PDB entry 7E4I | electron microscopy, 3.05 A resolution | chains B and C of the 6 polymer chains in the assembly

# Chain B
Protein: Sorting assembly machinery 35 kDa subunit
From: Saccharomyces cerevisiae S288c
Reference sequence: P14693 (SAM35_YEAST); residues 1-329 here = UniProt positions 1-329
Chain sequence (329 residues; each row starts with the number of its first residue):
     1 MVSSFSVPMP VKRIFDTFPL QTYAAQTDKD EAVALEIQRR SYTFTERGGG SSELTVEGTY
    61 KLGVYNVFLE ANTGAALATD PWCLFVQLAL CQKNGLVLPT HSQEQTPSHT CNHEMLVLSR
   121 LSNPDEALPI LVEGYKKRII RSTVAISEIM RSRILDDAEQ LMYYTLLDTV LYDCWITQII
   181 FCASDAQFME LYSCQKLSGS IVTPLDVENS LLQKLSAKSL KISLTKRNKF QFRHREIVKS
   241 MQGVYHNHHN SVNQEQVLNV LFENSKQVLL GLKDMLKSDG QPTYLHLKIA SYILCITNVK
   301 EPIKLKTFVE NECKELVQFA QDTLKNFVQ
Disordered / not traced: 1-12

# Chain C
Protein: Sorting assembly machinery 37 kDa subunit
From: Saccharomyces cerevisiae S288c
Reference sequence: P50110 (SAM37_YEAST); numbering as in UniProt (aligned over 1-327)
Chain sequence (351 residues; row label = number of the first residue in the row):
     1 MVKGSVHLWG KDGKASLISV DSIALVWFIK LCTSEEAKSM VAGLQIVFSN NTDLSSDGKL
    61 PVLILDNGTK VSGYVNIVQF LHKNICTSKY EKGTDYEEDL AIVRKKDRLL EYSLLNYVDV
   121 EISRLTDYQL FLNTKNYNEY TKKLFSKLLY FPMWYNTPLQ LRSQARENCE EIIGSLTLED
   181 DEEFVESKAM ESASQLAQSK TFKIAHKNKI KGKQELQQVK YNLQFDNRLQ SCVSNWLAAR
   241 KKLDDSVILS SDLLFLANLY VQLGLPDGNR IRSKLEQTFG SELLNSMSNK IDDFVHRPSN
   301 NLEQRDPQFR EQGNVVMSLY NLACKYILED YKDHDGDYKD HDIDYKDDDD K
Disordered / not traced: 1, 89-98, 175-199, 328-351
Sequence notes: expression tag (328-351)

# How chain B and chain C interact
Residue-residue contacts (47; chain B residue first):
  Arg151(B) - Glu121(C)  salt bridge
  Ala158(B) - Asn235(C)
  Ala158(B) - Ala238(C)  hydrophobic
  Ala158(B) - Ala239(C)
  Glu159(B) - Lys242(C)
  Leu161(B) - Asn235(C)
  Met162(B) - Ser113(C)
  Met162(B) - Tyr117(C)  hydrophobic
  Met162(B) - Asn235(C)
  Met162(B) - Ala239(C)  hydrophobic
  Tyr163(B) - Leu109(C)  hydrophobic
  Tyr163(B) - Leu110(C)
  Tyr163(B) - Ser113(C)
  Thr165(B) - Asn116(C)
  Thr165(B) - Tyr117(C)
  Leu166(B) - Leu109(C)  hydrophobic
  Leu166(B) - Ser113(C)
  Leu166(B) - Asn116(C)
  Thr169(B) - Asn116(C)  hydrogen bond
  Val170(B) - Tyr112(C)
  Val170(B) - Asn116(C)
  Lys229(B) - Glu167(C)
  Lys229(B) - Glu171(C)  salt bridge
  Phe232(B) - Glu167(C)
  Phe232(B) - Asn168(C)
  Arg233(B) - Lys59(C)
  Arg235(B) - Gln164(C)
  Arg235(B) - Glu167(C)  salt bridge
  Arg235(B) - Asn168(C)  hydrogen bond
  Glu236(B) - Asp57(C)
  Asn247(B) - Lys325(C)  hydrogen bond (side chain-backbone)
  Asn247(B) - Ile327(C)
  His249(B) - Lys325(C)
  Asn250(B) - Lys325(C)
  Asn253(B) - Ser56(C)
  Asn253(B) - Lys70(C)
  Gln256(B) - Gly68(C)
  Gln256(B) - Thr69(C)
  Gln256(B) - Lys70(C)
  Val257(B) - Ser56(C)
  Glu263(B) - Lys83(C)  salt bridge
  Asn264(B) - Asn76(C)  hydrogen bond
  Asn264(B) - Tyr112(C)
  Gln267(B) - Gln79(C)
  Val268(B) - Tyr112(C)  hydrophobic
  Gly271(B) - Leu109(C)
  Met275(B) - Leu109(C)  hydrophobic
Also at the interface, not in a pair above, chain B (30 interface residues in all): Tyr245, Val260, Leu272
Also at the interface, not in a pair above, chain C (32 interface residues in all): Gly58, Val71, Leu114, Trp236, Cys324, Tyr326

# Overview
30 residues of chain B face 32 of chain C across their interface; the contacts include 4 hydrogen bonds and 4
salt bridges. Polar contacts include Arg151(B)-Glu121(C), Lys229(B)-Glu171(C) and Arg235(B)-Glu167(C).
Chain B is Sorting assembly machinery 35 kDa subunit and chain C is Sorting assembly machinery 37 kDa subunit,
both from Saccharomyces cerevisiae S288c; the structure, Cryo-EM structure of the yeast mitochondrial
SAM-Tom40/Tom5/Tom6 complex at 3.0 angstrom, was determined by electron microscopy together with 7E4H from the
same study.
